PDB entry 3UD1 | X-ray diffraction, 2.00 A resolution | chain A

# Chain A
Molecule: Ankyrin-1
Source organism: Homo sapiens
Notes: fragment: ZU5A-ZU5B Ankyrin-R
UniProtKB: P16157 (ANK1_HUMAN); residue numbers follow UniProt; this construct covers 911-1233
Sequence (326 residues; each row starts with the number of its first residue):
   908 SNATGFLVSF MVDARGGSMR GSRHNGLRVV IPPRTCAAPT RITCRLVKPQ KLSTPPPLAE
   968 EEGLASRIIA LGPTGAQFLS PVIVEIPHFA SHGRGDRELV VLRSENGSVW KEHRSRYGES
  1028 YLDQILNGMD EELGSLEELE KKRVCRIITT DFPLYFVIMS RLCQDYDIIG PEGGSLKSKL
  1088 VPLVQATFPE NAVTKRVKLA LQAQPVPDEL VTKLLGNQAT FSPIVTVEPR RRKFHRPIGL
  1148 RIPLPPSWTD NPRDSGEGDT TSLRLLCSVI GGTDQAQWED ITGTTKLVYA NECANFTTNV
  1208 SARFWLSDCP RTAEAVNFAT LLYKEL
Unresolved in the structure: 908-911
Construct notes: expression tag (908-910); variant Ile-1075 (Thr in P16157)
Reported in the primary citation:
  - disease-associated variants - I1075T, W1185R: decreased stability (proposed by the authors, not directly observed)
  - conformationally variable residues (loop rearrangement, order/disorder transition): Gly-928 to Gly-933, His-999 to Arg-1001

# Summary
The paper reports that I1075T and W1185R reduce stability; conformational variability at Gly-928 and His-999.
Chain A is Ankyrin-1 (Homo sapiens); the structure, Crystal structure of ZU5A-ZU5B domains of human
erythrocyte ankyrin, was determined by X-ray diffraction, deposited together with 3UD2.
